Entry 7Y00 (electron microscopy, 3.96 A resolution); this record covers chains F and I of the 10 polymer chains in the assembly.

[Chain F]
Molecule: Histone H4
Organism: Homo sapiens
UniProtKB: P62805 (H4_HUMAN); residues 0-102 here correspond to UniProt positions 1-103 (UniProt number = residue number + 1)
Chain sequence (106 residues; numbered -3 to 102; the number before each row is that of its first residue; numbers below 1 keep their minus sign (Gly-3 is residue -3)):
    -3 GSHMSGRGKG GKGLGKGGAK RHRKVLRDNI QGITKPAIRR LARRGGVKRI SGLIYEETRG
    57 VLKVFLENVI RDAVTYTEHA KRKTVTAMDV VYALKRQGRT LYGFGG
Disordered / not traced: -3 to 22
Differences from the reference sequence: expression tag (-3 to -1)
Curated features (UniProtKB/Swiss-Prot):
  - DNA-binding region: Lys16 to Lys20
  - modified residue: Ser1 (N-acetylserine), Arg3 (Asymmetric dimethylarginine), Lys5 (N6-(2-hydroxyisobutyryl)lysine), Lys8 (N6-(2-hydroxyisobutyryl)lysine), Lys12 (N6-(2-hydroxyisobutyryl)lysine), Lys16 (N6-(2-hydroxyisobutyryl)lysine), Lys20 (N6,N6,N6-trimethyllysine), Lys31 (N6-(2-hydroxyisobutyryl)lysine), Lys44 (N6-(2-hydroxyisobutyryl)lysine), Ser47 (Phosphoserine), Tyr51 (Phosphotyrosine), Lys59 (N6-(2-hydroxyisobutyryl)lysine), Lys77 (N6-(2-hydroxyisobutyryl)lysine), Lys79 (N6-(2-hydroxyisobutyryl)lysine), Thr80 (Phosphothreonine), Tyr88 (Phosphotyrosine), Lys91 (N6-(2-hydroxyisobutyryl)lysine)
  - cross-link (Glycyl lysine isopeptide (Lys-Gly)): Lys12 (interchain with G-Cter in SUMO2), Lys20 (interchain with G-Cter in SUMO2), Lys31 (interchain with G-Cter in SUMO2), Lys59 (interchain with G-Cter in SUMO2), Lys79 (interchain with G-Cter in SUMO2), Lys91 (interchain with G-Cter in SUMO2)

[Chain I]
Molecule: 169-nt DNA strand
Sequence (169 nucleotides; row label = number of the first residue in the row):
     1 CTGAGAATCC GGTGCCGAGG CCGCTCAATT GGTCGTAGAC AGCTCTAGCA CCGCTTAAAC
    61 GCACGTACGC GCTGTCCCCC GCGTTTTAAC CGCCAAGGGG ATTACTCCCT AGTCTCCAGG
   121 CACGTGTCAG ATATAGGGCA TGTCCGGGCA TGTCCCGAAA TTCATAGAT
Disordered / not traced: 156-169

[Chain F / chain I interface]
Residue-residue contacts (13):
  Arg35(F) - DC80(I)  salt bridge to the phosphate
  Arg39(F) - DC80(I)  salt bridge to the phosphate
  Arg45(F) - DC79(I)  hydrogen bond to the sugar
  Arg45(F) - DC80(I)  phosphate contact
  Ile46(F) - DC79(I)  sugar contact
  Ile46(F) - DC80(I)  hydrogen bond to the phosphate
  Ser47(F) - DC79(I)  sugar contact
  Gly48(F) - DC79(I)  hydrogen bond to the phosphate
  Lys77(F) - DG100(I)  phosphate contact
  Arg78(F) - DG100(I)  phosphate contact
  Lys79(F) - DG99(I)  phosphate contact
  Lys79(F) - DG100(I)  hydrogen bond to the phosphate
  Thr80(F) - DG100(I)  phosphate contact
Other interface residues (no listed pair), chain F (11 interface residues in all): Tyr51
Other interface residues (no listed pair), chain I (6 interface residues in all): DG81, DA101

[Summary]
11 residues of chain F and 6 residues of chain I are in contact; the contacts include 4 hydrogen bonds and 2
salt bridges. Polar contacts include Arg45(F)-DC79(I), Ile46(F)-DC80(I) and Gly48(F)-DC79(I). From UniProt: a
DNA-binding region on chain F.
Here chain F is Histone H4 (Homo sapiens) and chain I is a 169-nt DNA strand. Entry 7Y00 (Cryo-EM structure of
the nucleosome containing 169 base-pair DNA with a p53 target sequence) was determined by electron microscopy
together with 7XZY from the same study.
